Entry 5KRC (X-ray diffraction, 2.40 A resolution); this record covers chains A and D of the 4 polymer chains in the assembly.

# Chain A
Molecule: Estrogen receptor
Source organism: Homo sapiens
Notes: fragment: ligand-binding domain
UniProt: P03372 (ESR1_HUMAN), isoform P03372-3; residues 298-554 here correspond to UniProt positions 125-381 (UniProt number = residue number - 173)
Chain sequence (257 residues; each row starts with the number of its first residue):
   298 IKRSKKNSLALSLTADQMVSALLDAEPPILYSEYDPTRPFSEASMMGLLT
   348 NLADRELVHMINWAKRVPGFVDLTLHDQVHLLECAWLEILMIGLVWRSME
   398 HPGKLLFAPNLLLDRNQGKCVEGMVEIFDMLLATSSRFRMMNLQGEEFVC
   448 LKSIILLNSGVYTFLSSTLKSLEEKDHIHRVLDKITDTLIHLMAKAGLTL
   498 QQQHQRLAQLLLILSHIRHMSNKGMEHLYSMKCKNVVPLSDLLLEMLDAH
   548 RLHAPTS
Disordered / not traced: 298-303, 333-334, 462-471, 549-554
Sequence notes: engineered mutation S537 (Tyr364 in P03372)
Residues lining bound ligands: Zearalenone (ZER; (3S,11E)-14,16-dihydroxy-3-methyl-3,4,5,6,9,10-hexahydro-1H-2-benzoxacyclotetradecine-1,7(8H)-dione): M343, L346, T347, L349, A350, E353, L387, M388, L391, F404, M421, I424, F425, L428, G521, H524, L525, M528

# Chain D
Molecule: NCOA2
Notes: fragment: Nuclear receptor-interacting peptide
Chain sequence (14 residues; row label = number of the first residue in the row):
   686 KHKILHRLLQDSSS
Disordered / not traced: 686, 697-699

# Chain A / chain D interface
Pairs across the interface (19):
  I358(A) - L690(D)  hydrophobic
  I358(A) - L693(D)
  I358(A) - L694(D)  hydrophobic
  K362(A) - L693(D)
  K362(A) - L694(D)
  K362(A) - D696(D)
  L372(A) - H691(D)
  L372(A) - L694(D)  hydrophobic
  Q375(A) - L694(D)
  V376(A) - L690(D)  hydrophobic
  V376(A) - H691(D)
  V376(A) - L694(D)  hydrophobic
  L379(A) - L694(D)  hydrophobic
  E380(A) - K688(D)  salt bridge
  E380(A) - L690(D)
  D538(A) - I689(D)
  L539(A) - I689(D)
  E542(A) - K688(D)
  E542(A) - I689(D)  hydrogen bond (side chain-backbone)
Interface residues without a listed pair, chain A (13 interface residues in all): N359, F367, M543
Interface residues without a listed pair, chain D (8 interface residues in all): Q695

# Summary
13 residues of chain A and 8 residues of chain D are in contact, with 1 hydrogen bond and 1 salt bridge. Polar
contacts include E380(A)-K688(D) and E542(A)-I689(D). Chain A binds Zearalenone.
Here chain A is Estrogen receptor (Homo sapiens) and chain D is NCOA2. Entry 5KRC (Crystal Structure of the
ER-alpha Ligand-binding Domain (Y537S) in Complex with Zearalenone) was determined by X-ray diffraction
together with 5KR9, 5KRA, 5KRF, 5KRH, 5KRI, 5KRJ and 43 further entries from the same study.
